9CJC - chains B and D of the 4 polymer chains in the assembly; structure by electron microscopy, 2.04 A resolution.

# Chain B (and D)
Protein: Nitrogenase molybdenum-iron protein beta chain
From: Azotobacter vinelandii
Notes: EC 1.18.6.1; chain D of this document is another copy of the same molecule, construct and numbering; everything in this record applies to it too
UniProt: P07329 (NIFK_AZOVI); residue numbers follow UniProt; this construct covers 1-523
Sequence (523 residues; numbered 1 to 523; the number before each row is that of its first residue):
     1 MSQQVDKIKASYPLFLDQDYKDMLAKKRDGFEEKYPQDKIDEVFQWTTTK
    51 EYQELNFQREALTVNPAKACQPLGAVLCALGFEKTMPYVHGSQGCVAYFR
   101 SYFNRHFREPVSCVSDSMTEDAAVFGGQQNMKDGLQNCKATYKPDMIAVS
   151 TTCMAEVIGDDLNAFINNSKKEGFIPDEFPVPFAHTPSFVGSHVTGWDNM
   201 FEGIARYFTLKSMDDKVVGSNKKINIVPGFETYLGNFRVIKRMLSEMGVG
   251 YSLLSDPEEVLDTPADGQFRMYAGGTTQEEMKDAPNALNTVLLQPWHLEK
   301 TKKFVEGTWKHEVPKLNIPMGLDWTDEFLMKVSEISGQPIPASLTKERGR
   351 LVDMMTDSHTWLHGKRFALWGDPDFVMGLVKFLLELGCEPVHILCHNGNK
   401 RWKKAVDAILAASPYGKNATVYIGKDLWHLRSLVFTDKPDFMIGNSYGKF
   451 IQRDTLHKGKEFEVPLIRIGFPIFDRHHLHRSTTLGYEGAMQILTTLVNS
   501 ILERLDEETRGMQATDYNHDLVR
Disordered / not traced: 1
Swiss-Prot annotation at these positions:
  - binding site ([8Fe-7S] cluster): C70, C95, C153, S188
Bound ions: fe(8)-S(7) cluster Fe: C70, C95, C153 (shared with 3 residues of chain A); Fe ion site 1: R108, E109 (shared with D353(D), D357(D) of chain D); Fe ion site 2: D353, D357 (shared with R108(D), E109(D) of chain D)
Residues lining bound ligands: fe(8)-S(7) cluster (CLF): C70, P72, S92, G94, C95, Y98, F99, T152, C153, S188
What the authors report for this chain:
  - conformationally variable residues (side-chain flip): Q93

# Chain B / chain D interface
Contacting residue pairs - 139 pairs, chain B then chain D:
  S11(B) - Y517(D)  hydrogen bond (backbone-side chain)
  S11(B) - N518(D)  hydrogen bond
  Y12(B) - L505(D)  hydrophobic
  Y12(B) - E508(D)
  Y12(B) - T509(D)
  Y12(B) - T515(D)
  Y12(B) - Y517(D)
  Y12(B) - N518(D)
  F15(B) - Y517(D)
  L16(B) - A514(D)
  L16(B) - T515(D)
  K34(B) - Q513(D)  hydrogen bond
  Q37(B) - Q513(D)  hydrogen bond
  R105(B) - V522(D)
  R108(B) - D357(D)
  R108(B) - R523(D)  hydrogen bond (side chain-backbone)
  E109(B) - D353(D)
  R238(B) - R350(D)
  E258(B) - R350(D)  salt bridge
  E259(B) - K346(D)  salt bridge
  E259(B) - R350(D)  salt bridge
  D262(B) - R350(D)  salt bridge
  P264(B) - K346(D)
  P264(B) - G349(D)
  P264(B) - R350(D)
  A265(B) - G349(D)  hydrogen bond (backbone-backbone)
  A265(B) - V352(D)
  A265(B) - D353(D)
  K346(B) - E259(D)  salt bridge
  K346(B) - P264(D)
  G349(B) - P264(D)
  G349(B) - A265(D)  hydrogen bond (backbone-backbone)
  R350(B) - R238(D)
  R350(B) - E258(D)  salt bridge
  R350(B) - E259(D)  salt bridge
  R350(B) - D262(D)  salt bridge
  R350(B) - P264(D)
  V352(B) - A265(D)
  D353(B) - E109(D)
  D353(B) - A265(D)
  M354(B) - H478(D)
  M354(B) - R481(D)
  D357(B) - R108(D)
  D357(B) - H477(D)
  D357(B) - H478(D)
  S358(B) - H477(D)  hydrogen bond
  S358(B) - H478(D)  hydrogen bond
  W361(B) - H477(D)
  S446(B) - L521(D)
  Y447(B) - L521(D)  hydrophobic
  K449(B) - D506(D)  salt bridge
  K449(B) - H519(D)
  K449(B) - D520(D)  hydrogen bond (side chain-backbone)
  F450(B) - H519(D)
  F450(B) - L521(D)  hydrophobic
  Q452(B) - R510(D)
  R453(B) - R510(D)
  R453(B) - M512(D)
  R453(B) - D516(D)  salt bridge
  D454(B) - M512(D)
  L456(B) - R510(D)
  H457(B) - M512(D)
  E463(B) - R510(D)  salt bridge
  R468(B) - D506(D)  salt bridge
  F474(B) - L521(D)
  F474(B) - V522(D)
  F474(B) - R523(D)  hydrogen bond (backbone-backbone)
  D475(B) - L502(D)
  D475(B) - D506(D)
  D475(B) - L521(D)  hydrogen bond (backbone-backbone)
  D475(B) - R523(D)
  R476(B) - N499(D)
  R476(B) - L502(D)
  R476(B) - E503(D)  salt bridge
  R476(B) - D506(D)  salt bridge
  H477(B) - D357(D)
  H477(B) - S358(D)  hydrogen bond
  H477(B) - W361(D)
  H477(B) - T495(D)
  H477(B) - V498(D)
  H477(B) - N499(D)  hydrogen bond (backbone-side chain)
  H477(B) - L502(D)
  H477(B) - R523(D)  hydrogen bond (side chain-backbone)
  H478(B) - M354(D)  hydrogen bond (side chain-backbone)
  H478(B) - D357(D)
  H478(B) - S358(D)  hydrogen bond
  H478(B) - L494(D)
  L479(B) - N499(D)
  R481(B) - M354(D)
  R481(B) - M491(D)
  L494(B) - H478(D)
  T495(B) - H477(D)
  T495(B) - H478(D)
  V498(B) - H477(D)
  N499(B) - R476(D)
  N499(B) - H477(D)  hydrogen bond (side chain-backbone)
  N499(B) - L479(D)
  L502(B) - D475(D)
  L502(B) - R476(D)
  L502(B) - H477(D)
  E503(B) - R476(D)  salt bridge
  D506(B) - K449(D)  salt bridge
  D506(B) - R468(D)  salt bridge
  D506(B) - D475(D)
  D506(B) - R476(D)  salt bridge
  E508(B) - Y12(D)
  T509(B) - Y12(D)
  R510(B) - Q452(D)
  R510(B) - R453(D)
  R510(B) - L456(D)
  R510(B) - E463(D)  salt bridge
  M512(B) - R453(D)
  M512(B) - D454(D)
  M512(B) - H457(D)
  Q513(B) - K34(D)  hydrogen bond
  Q513(B) - Q37(D)  hydrogen bond
  A514(B) - L16(D)
  T515(B) - Y12(D)
  T515(B) - L16(D)
  D516(B) - R453(D)  salt bridge
  Y517(B) - S11(D)  hydrogen bond (side chain-backbone)
  Y517(B) - Y12(D)
  Y517(B) - F15(D)
  N518(B) - S11(D)  hydrogen bond
  N518(B) - Y12(D)
  H519(B) - K449(D)
  H519(B) - F450(D)
  D520(B) - K449(D)  hydrogen bond (backbone-side chain)
  L521(B) - S446(D)
  L521(B) - Y447(D)  hydrophobic
  L521(B) - K449(D)
  L521(B) - F450(D)  hydrophobic
  L521(B) - F474(D)
  L521(B) - D475(D)  hydrogen bond (backbone-backbone)
  V522(B) - F474(D)
  R523(B) - R108(D)  hydrogen bond (backbone-side chain)
  R523(B) - F474(D)  hydrogen bond (backbone-backbone)
  R523(B) - D475(D)
  R523(B) - H477(D)  hydrogen bond (backbone-side chain)
Also at the interface, not in a pair above, chain B (69 interface residues in all): K7, P13, T263, M491, L505
Also at the interface, not in a pair above, chain D (71 interface residues in all): P13, L14, I40, R105, T263, R366

# Summary
69 residues of chain B and 71 residues of chain D are in contact, with 27 hydrogen bonds and 20 salt bridges.
Polar pairs include E258(B)-R350(D), E259(B)-K346(D) and E259(B)-R350(D). Chain B binds fe(8)-S(7) cluster.
UniProt lists 4 [8Fe-7S] cluster-binding residues on chain B. The paper reports conformational variability at
Q93(B).
Both chains are Nitrogenase molybdenum-iron protein beta chain (Azotobacter vinelandii). Entry 9CJC (CryoEM
structure of nitrogenase MoFe-protein 20 minute time point under alkaline turnover) was determined by electron
microscopy (same publication as 9CJB, 9CJD, 9CJE and 9CJF).
